PDB entry 7PQD | electron microscopy, 2.90 A resolution | chains l and x of the 70 polymer chains in the assembly

# Chain l
Molecule: RC-L
Organism: Cereibacter sphaeroides 2.4.1
Chain sequence (281 residues; row label = number of the first residue in the row):
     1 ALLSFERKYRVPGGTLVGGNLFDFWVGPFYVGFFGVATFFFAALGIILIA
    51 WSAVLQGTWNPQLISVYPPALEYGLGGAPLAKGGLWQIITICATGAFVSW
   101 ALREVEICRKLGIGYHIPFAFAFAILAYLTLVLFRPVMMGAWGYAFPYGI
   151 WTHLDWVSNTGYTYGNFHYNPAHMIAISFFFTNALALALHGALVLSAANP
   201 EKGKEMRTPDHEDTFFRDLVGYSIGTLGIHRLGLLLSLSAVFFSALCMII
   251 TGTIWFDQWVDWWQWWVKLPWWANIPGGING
Ion coordination: Fe ion: His190, His230 (shared with 3 residues of chain m)
Small-molecule neighbours:
  - 1,2-Distearoyl-sn-glycerophosphoethanolamine (3PE), molecule 1: Val26, Phe39, Ala43
  - 1,2-Distearoyl-sn-glycerophosphoethanolamine (3PE), molecule 2: Ile49, Pro61, Gln62, Ile64, Val66, Tyr148, Gly149, Ile150, Trp151
  - bacteriochlorophyll a (BCL), molecule 1: Phe22, Phe33, Val36
  - bacteriochlorophyll a (BCL), molecule 2: Ile46, Ile49, Phe97, Tyr128, Leu131, Phe146, Ile150, Trp151, His153, Leu154, Trp156, Val157
  - bacteriochlorophyll a (BCL), molecule 3: Phe97, Phe121, Ala124, Ile125, Ala127, Tyr128, Leu131, Trp156, Val157, Ser158, Thr160, Gly161, Tyr162, Asn166, Phe167, His168, His173, Ala176, Ile177, Phe180, Phe181, Val241, Ser244, Ala245, Cys247, Met248
  - bacteriochlorophyll a (BCL), molecule 4: Val157, Tyr162, His168, Phe181
  - bacteriochlorophyll a (BCL), molecule 5: His168, Met174, Ile177, Ser178, Phe181, Thr182, Leu185
  - bacteriopheophytin a (BPH), molecule 1: Thr38, Phe41, Ala42, Gly45, Ile46, Ile49, Ile89, Cys92, Ala93, Ala96, Phe97, Trp100, Glu104, Ile117, Ala120, Phe121, Phe123, Ala124, Tyr128, Phe146, Tyr148, Gly149, Ile150, His153, Phe180, Ser237, Leu238, Val241
  - bacteriopheophytin a (BPH), molecule 2: Phe181, Ala184, Leu185, Ala188, Leu189, Phe216, Leu219, Val220
  - tetramyristoyl-cardiolipin (CD4; (2R,5R,11R,14R)-5,8,11-trihydroxy-5,11-dioxido-17-oxo-2,14-bis(tetradecanoyloxy)-4,6,10,12,16-pentaoxa-5,11-diphosphatriacont-1-yl tetradecanoate): Ala1, Val26, Gly27, Pro28, Phe29
  - 3,4-dihydrospheroidene (SP2): Phe22, Val36, Phe40, Phe41, Ile91, Thr94, Gly95, Val98, Ser99
  - ubiquinone-10 (U10), molecule 1: Phe24, Val26, Phe29, Tyr30, Val31, Gly35, Val36, Thr38, Phe39, Trp100, Arg103
  - ubiquinone-10 (U10), molecule 2: Pro171, Met174, Ile175, Ser178, Phe179, Thr182, Leu185, Ala186, Leu189, His190, Leu193, Val194, Glu212, Asp213, Phe216, Tyr222, Ser223, Ile224, Gly225, Thr226, Ile229, Leu232, Leu236, Trp262, Trp263
  - ubiquinone-1 (UQ1): Trp262, Trp263, Trp265, Trp266

# Chain x
Molecule: PufX
Organism: Cereibacter sphaeroides 2.4.1
Chain sequence (55 residues; each row starts with the number of its first residue):
    15 PKTNLRLWVAFQMMKGAGWAGGVFFGTLLLIGFFRVVGRMLPIQENQAPA
    65 PNITG
Small-molecule neighbours:
  - bacteriochlorophyll a (BCL): Ala24, Met27, Met28, Ala31
  - 3,4-dihydrospheroidene (SP2), molecule 1: Arg20, Leu21, Val23, Ala24, Met27
  - 3,4-dihydrospheroidene (SP2), molecule 2: Val37, Phe38, Thr41
From the paper describing this entry:
  - binding site for sulfoquinovosyldiacylglycerol: Arg49, Arg53

# Interface between chain l and chain x
Pairs across the interface (40):
  Tyr67(l) - Ile67(x)
  Tyr67(l) - Thr68(x)
  Pro68(l) - Asn66(x)
  Ala70(l) - Thr68(x)
  Ala70(l) - Gly69(x)
  Leu71(l) - Ala64(x)  hydrophobic
  Leu71(l) - Gly69(x)
  Leu75(l) - Arg49(x)
  Phe134(l) - Leu44(x)  hydrophobic
  Phe134(l) - Phe48(x)  hydrophobic
  Val137(l) - Ile45(x)
  Val137(l) - Phe48(x)  hydrophobic
  Val137(l) - Arg49(x)  hydrogen bond (backbone-side chain)
  Met138(l) - Phe48(x)
  Met138(l) - Arg49(x)  hydrogen bond (backbone-side chain)
  Met138(l) - Val51(x)  hydrophobic
  Met138(l) - Gly52(x)
  Met138(l) - Leu55(x)  hydrophobic
  Met138(l) - Ile57(x)
  Met139(l) - Gln61(x)  hydrogen bond (backbone-side chain)
  Met139(l) - Ala62(x)  hydrophobic
  Gly140(l) - Arg49(x)
  Gly143(l) - Pro65(x)
  Gly143(l) - Asn66(x)  hydrogen bond (backbone-side chain)
  Tyr144(l) - Gln61(x)  hydrogen bond
  Tyr144(l) - Ala62(x)  hydrogen bond (side chain-backbone)
  Tyr144(l) - Pro63(x)
  Tyr144(l) - Pro65(x)
  Ala145(l) - Asn66(x)  hydrogen bond (backbone-side chain)
  Pro147(l) - Asn66(x)
  Trp156(l) - Pro65(x)
  Trp156(l) - Asn66(x)
  Asn159(l) - Pro65(x)  hydrogen bond (side chain-backbone)
  Thr160(l) - Pro65(x)
  Thr163(l) - Pro63(x)
  Tyr164(l) - Ala62(x)
  Thr253(l) - Leu55(x)
  Thr253(l) - Ile57(x)
  Ile254(l) - Leu55(x)  hydrophobic
  Phe256(l) - Asn60(x)
Interface residues without a listed pair, chain l (26 interface residues in all): Leu133, Asp155, Ile249, Gly252
Interface residues without a listed pair, chain x (19 interface residues in all): Pro56

# Summary
The interface between chain l and chain x involves 26 residues on one side and 19 on the other; the contacts
include 8 hydrogen bonds. Polar contacts include Val137(l)-Arg49(x), Met138(l)-Arg49(x) and
Met139(l)-Gln61(x). One 3,4-dihydrospheroidene molecule is bound between chain l and chain x. The paper
reports a binding site for sulfoquinovosyldiacylglycerol at Arg49(x) and Arg53(x).
Chain l is RC-L and chain x is PufX, both from Cereibacter sphaeroides 2.4.1; the structure, Cryo-EM structure
of the dimeric Rhodobacter sphaeroides RC-LH1 core complex at 2.9 A: the structural basis ..., was determined
by electron microscopy.
